PDB entry 7ZAV | X-ray diffraction, 2.90 A resolution | chain A

Chain A:
Molecule: Glypican-3
Organism: Mus musculus
Reference sequence: Q8CFZ4 (GPC3_MOUSE); residues 31-482 here = UniProt positions 31-482
Amino-acid sequence (464 residues; numbered 28 to 491; the number before each row is that of its first residue):
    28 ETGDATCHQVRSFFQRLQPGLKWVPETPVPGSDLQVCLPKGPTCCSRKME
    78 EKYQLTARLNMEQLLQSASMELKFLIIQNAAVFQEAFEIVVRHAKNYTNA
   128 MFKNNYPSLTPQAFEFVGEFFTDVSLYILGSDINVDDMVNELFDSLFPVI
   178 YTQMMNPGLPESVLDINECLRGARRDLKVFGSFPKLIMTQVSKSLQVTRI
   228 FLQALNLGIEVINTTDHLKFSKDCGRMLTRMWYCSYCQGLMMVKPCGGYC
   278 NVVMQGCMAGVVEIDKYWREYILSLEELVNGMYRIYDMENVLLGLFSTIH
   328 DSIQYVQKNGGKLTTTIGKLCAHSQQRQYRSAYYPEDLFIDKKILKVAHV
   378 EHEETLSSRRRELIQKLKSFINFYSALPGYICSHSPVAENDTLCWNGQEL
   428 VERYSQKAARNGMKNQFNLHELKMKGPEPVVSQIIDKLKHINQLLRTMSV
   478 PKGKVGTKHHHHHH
Not modelled in the structure: 28-58, 186-190, 308-313, 349-381, 434-454, 477-491
Differences from the reference sequence: expression tag (28-30, 483-491)
Disulfides: C64-C261, C72-C264, C196-C348, C251-C284, C273-C421, C277-C409
Covalently attached groups: N-acetylglucosamine (NAG) linked to N123, N240
Swiss-Prot annotation at these positions:
  - modified residue: S351 (Phosphoserine)
  - glycosylation (N-linked (GlcNAc...) asparagine): N123, N240, N417
What the authors report for this chain:
  - post-translational modification sites: N123, N240

In short:
N-acetylglucosamine is covalently linked to N123 and N240. From the paper: modification sites N123 and N240.
Chain A is Glypican-3 (Mus musculus); the structure, GPC3-Unc5D octamer structure and role in cell migration,
was determined by X-ray diffraction, deposited together with 7ZAW.
